Entry 7OEE (X-ray diffraction, 2.70 A resolution); this record covers chains A and B.

# Chain A
Protein: N6-adenosine-methyltransferase catalytic subunit
Source organism: Homo sapiens
Notes: EC 2.1.1.348
Reference sequence: Q86U44 (MTA70_HUMAN); residue numbers follow UniProt; this construct covers 354-580
Sequence (246 residues; numbered 335 to 580; the number before each row is that of its first residue):
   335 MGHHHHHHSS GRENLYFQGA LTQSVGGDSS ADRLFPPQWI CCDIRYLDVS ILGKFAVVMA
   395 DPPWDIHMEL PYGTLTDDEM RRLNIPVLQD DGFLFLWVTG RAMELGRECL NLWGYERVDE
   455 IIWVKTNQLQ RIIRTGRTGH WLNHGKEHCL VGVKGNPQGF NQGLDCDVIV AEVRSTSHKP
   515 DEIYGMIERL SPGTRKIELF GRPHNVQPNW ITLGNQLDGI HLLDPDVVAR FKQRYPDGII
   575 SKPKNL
Unresolved in the structure: 335-367, 403-404, 468-473, 577-580
Construct notes: initiating methionine (335); expression tag (336-353)
Small-molecule neighbours: UOZ019b (VB2; 4-[(4,4-dimethylpiperidin-1-yl)methyl]-N-[[(3S)-1-[6-(methylamino)pyrimidin-4-yl]-3-oxidanyl-piperidin-3-yl]methyl]-2-oxidanyl-benzamide): C376, D377, I378, R379, D395, P396, P397, Y406, L409, W431, W457, E481, S511, H512, K513, F534, G535, R536, G548, N549, Q550
Swiss-Prot annotation at these positions:
  - region: P396 to T410 (Gate loop 1), E450 to E454 (Interaction with METTL14), Q462 to G479 (Interphase loop), Q464 to K480 (Interaction with METTL14), R465 to H478 (Positively charged region required for RNA-binding), V507 to D515 (Gate loop 2)
  - binding site (S-adenosyl-L-methionine): D377, I378, D395, K513, R536 to N539, N549, Q550
  - site (Interaction with METTL14): E438, R441
  - natural variant: Y406 (Y406C: Found in patients with large intestine cancer; uncertain significance)
  - mutagenesis: D377 (D377A: Abolishes methyltransferase activity), D395 to W398 (Loss of function. Abolishes ability to regulate primary miRNA processing. Does not affect ability to promote mRNA translation. Abolishes formation of m6A at DNA damage sites), D395 (D395A: Abolishes methyltransferase activity), Y406 (Y406A: Strong reduction in methyltransferase activity), Q462 to G479 (Impaired RNA-binding and methyltransferase activities), W475 (W475A: Decreased methyltransferase activity), N477 (N477A: Decreased methyltransferase activity), E532 (E532A: Abolishes methyltransferase activity), R536 (R536A: Slight reduction in methyltransferase activity), H538 (H538A: Slight reduction in methyltransferase activity), N539 (N539A: Abolishes methyltransferase activity), N549 (N549A: Slight reduction in methyltransferase activity. Strong reduction in methyltransferase activity; when associated with A-550), 1 further mutagenesis entry in UniProt
What the authors report for this chain:
  - binding site for UOZ019b: I378

# Chain B
Protein: N6-adenosine-methyltransferase non-catalytic subunit
Source organism: Homo sapiens
Reference sequence: Q9HCE5 (MET14_HUMAN); numbering as in UniProt (aligned over 107-395)
Sequence (290 residues; numbered 106 to 395; the number before each row is that of its first residue):
   106 MLKGTQSLNP HNDYCQHFVD TGHRPQNFIR DVGLADRFEE YPKLRELIRL KDELIAKSNT
   166 PPMYLQADIE AFDIRELTPK FDVILLEPPL EEYYRETGIT ANEKCWTWDD IMKLEIDEIA
   226 APRSFIFLWC GSGEGLDLGR VCLRKWGYRR CEDICWIKTN KNNPGKTKTL DPKAVFQRTK
   286 EHCLMGIKGT VKRSTDGDFI HANVDIDLII TEEPEIGNIE KPVEIFHIIE HFCLGRRRLH
   346 LFGRDSTIRP GWLTVGPTLT NSNYNAETYA SYFSAPNSYL TGCTEEIERL
Unresolved in the structure: 106-116, 138-150, 201-208, 270-274, 296-308, 394-395
Construct notes: initiating methionine (106)
Disulfides: C338-C388
Swiss-Prot annotation at these positions:
  - region: R135, D136 (Interaction with METTL3), S237, G238 (Interaction with METTL3), R245 to R254 (Positively charged region required for RNA-binding), R255 to D258 (Interaction with METTL3), K278 to H287 (Interaction with METTL3), K297, R298 (Positively charged region required for RNA-binding), N308 to D312 (Interaction with METTL3)
  - site (Interaction with METTL3): Y146, D242, R245, R298
  - mutagenesis: D173 (D173A: Little or no effect on S-adenosyl-L-methionine-binding or methyltransferase activity; when associated with A-192), E192 (E192A: Little or no effect on methyltransferase activity. Little or no effect on S-adenosyl-L-methionine-binding or methyltransferase activity; when associated with A-173), Y198 (Y198A: Does not affect methyltransferase activity of the heterodimer complex formed with METTL3), R245 (R245E: Reduced RNA-binding. Reduced RNA-binding; when associated with E-255), R254 to R255 (Strongly reduced methyltransferase activity of the heterodimer complex formed with METTL3), R255 (R255E: Reduced RNA-binding; when associated with E-245), K297 to R298 (Reduced RNA-binding), R298 (R298P: Strongly decreased methyltransferase activity of the heterodimer complex formed with METTL3, probably due to reduced RNA-binding), D312 (D312A: Decreased methyltransferase activity of the heterodimer complex formed with METTL3), C338 (C338A: Does not affect methyltransferase activity of the heterodimer complex formed with METTL3), P362 to T363 (Little or no effect on methyltransferase activity of the heterodimer complex formed with METTL3)

# Interface between chain A and chain B
Residue-residue contacts - 97 pairs, chain A then chain B:
  F427(A) with V280(B), hydrophobic
  F429(A) with F281(B), hydrophobic
  G434(A) with R255(B), hydrogen bond (backbone-side chain)
  M437(A) with R245(B); R255(B); D258(B)
  E438(A) with R245(B), salt bridge; R249(B); R255(B), salt bridge
  R441(A) with L241(B); D242(B), salt bridge; R245(B)
  E450(A) with K278(B), salt bridge
  R451(A) with G238(B), hydrogen bond (side chain-backbone); L241(B); D242(B), salt bridge
  V452(A) with K278(B); V280(B), hydrophobic; R283(B), hydrogen bond (backbone-side chain)
  D453(A) with A279(B); V280(B), hydrogen bond (side chain-backbone); F281(B), hydrogen bond (side chain-backbone); R283(B), salt bridge
  E454(A) with L241(B); K285(B), hydrogen bond (backbone-side chain); H287(B)
  I455(A) with F281(B), hydrophobic
  I456(A) with C260(B), hydrophobic; I262(B), hydrophobic; K285(B)
  V458(A) with I262(B), hydrophobic
  Q464(A) with Y119(B); F133(B); I134(B); R135(B), hydrogen bond (backbone-backbone)
  I466(A) with I134(B), hydrophobic; I315(B), hydrophobic
  I467(A) with I311(B)
  H474(A) with E257(B)
  W475(A) with F230(B), hydrophobic; C256(B); E257(B), hydrogen bond (backbone-side chain); F337(B); L339(B), hydrophobic
  L476(A) with E257(B), hydrogen bond (backbone-side chain); I259(B), hydrophobic; D310(B); I311(B); F337(B), hydrophobic
  N477(A) with D310(B), hydrogen bond (backbone-backbone); I311(B); D312(B), hydrogen bond (backbone-backbone)
  H478(A) with E257(B), salt bridge; I311(B); D312(B)
  G479(A) with I311(B); D312(B), hydrogen bond (backbone-side chain); L313(B)
  K480(A) with D258(B), hydrogen bond (side chain-backbone); C260(B); D312(B), salt bridge
  H482(A) with D258(B), salt bridge
  V485(A) with F281(B), hydrophobic
  Q496(A) with A279(B); V280(B)
  G497(A) with V280(B), hydrogen bond (backbone-backbone); Q282(B)
  L498(A) with F123(B); V124(B), hydrophobic
  D499(A) with C120(B); V124(B); F281(B); Q282(B), hydrogen bond (backbone-backbone)
  C500(A) with F123(B); P130(B); Q282(B); T284(B)
  D501(A) with Q282(B), hydrogen bond (backbone-backbone); R283(B); T284(B), hydrogen bond; K285(B), salt bridge
  V502(A) with P130(B); Q131(B); T284(B)
  I503(A) with C120(B), hydrophobic
  V504(A) with Y119(B); P130(B); Q131(B)
  E516(A) with N117(B); D118(B); C120(B)
  M520(A) with C120(B), hydrophobic; F281(B), hydrophobic
  R523(A) with C120(B); Q121(B); V124(B)
  L524(A) with V280(B), hydrophobic
Interface residues without a listed pair, chain A (42 interface residues in all): R435, R465, E506
Interface residues without a listed pair, chain B (47 interface residues in all): R129, E239, M290, I292, V309, I333

# Summary
42 residues of chain A and 47 residues of chain B are in contact; the contacts include 17 hydrogen bonds and
10 salt bridges. Polar contacts include E438(A)-R245(B), E438(A)-R255(B) and R441(A)-D242(B). Chain A binds
UOZ019b. From the paper: a binding site for UOZ019b at I378(A).
Chain A is N6-adenosine-methyltransferase catalytic subunit and chain B is N6-adenosine-methyltransferase
non-catalytic subunit, both from Homo sapiens; the structure, Crystal structure of the human METTL3-METTL14
complex with compound UOZ019b, was determined by X-ray diffraction together with 7NHG, 7NHI, 7NHJ, 7NHV, 7NI7,
7NI8 and 11 further entries from the same study.
